7SL7 - chains A and H of the 10 polymer chains in the assembly; structure by electron microscopy, 3.10 A resolution.

Chain A:
Protein: Insulin receptor
From: Mus musculus
Notes: EC 2.7.10.1
Reference sequence: P15208 (INSR_MOUSE); residues -26 to 1345 here correspond to UniProt positions 1-1372 (UniProt number = residue number + 27)
Amino-acid sequence (1372 residues; numbered -26 to 1345; the number before each row is that of its first residue; numbers below 1 keep their minus sign (Met-26 is residue -26)):
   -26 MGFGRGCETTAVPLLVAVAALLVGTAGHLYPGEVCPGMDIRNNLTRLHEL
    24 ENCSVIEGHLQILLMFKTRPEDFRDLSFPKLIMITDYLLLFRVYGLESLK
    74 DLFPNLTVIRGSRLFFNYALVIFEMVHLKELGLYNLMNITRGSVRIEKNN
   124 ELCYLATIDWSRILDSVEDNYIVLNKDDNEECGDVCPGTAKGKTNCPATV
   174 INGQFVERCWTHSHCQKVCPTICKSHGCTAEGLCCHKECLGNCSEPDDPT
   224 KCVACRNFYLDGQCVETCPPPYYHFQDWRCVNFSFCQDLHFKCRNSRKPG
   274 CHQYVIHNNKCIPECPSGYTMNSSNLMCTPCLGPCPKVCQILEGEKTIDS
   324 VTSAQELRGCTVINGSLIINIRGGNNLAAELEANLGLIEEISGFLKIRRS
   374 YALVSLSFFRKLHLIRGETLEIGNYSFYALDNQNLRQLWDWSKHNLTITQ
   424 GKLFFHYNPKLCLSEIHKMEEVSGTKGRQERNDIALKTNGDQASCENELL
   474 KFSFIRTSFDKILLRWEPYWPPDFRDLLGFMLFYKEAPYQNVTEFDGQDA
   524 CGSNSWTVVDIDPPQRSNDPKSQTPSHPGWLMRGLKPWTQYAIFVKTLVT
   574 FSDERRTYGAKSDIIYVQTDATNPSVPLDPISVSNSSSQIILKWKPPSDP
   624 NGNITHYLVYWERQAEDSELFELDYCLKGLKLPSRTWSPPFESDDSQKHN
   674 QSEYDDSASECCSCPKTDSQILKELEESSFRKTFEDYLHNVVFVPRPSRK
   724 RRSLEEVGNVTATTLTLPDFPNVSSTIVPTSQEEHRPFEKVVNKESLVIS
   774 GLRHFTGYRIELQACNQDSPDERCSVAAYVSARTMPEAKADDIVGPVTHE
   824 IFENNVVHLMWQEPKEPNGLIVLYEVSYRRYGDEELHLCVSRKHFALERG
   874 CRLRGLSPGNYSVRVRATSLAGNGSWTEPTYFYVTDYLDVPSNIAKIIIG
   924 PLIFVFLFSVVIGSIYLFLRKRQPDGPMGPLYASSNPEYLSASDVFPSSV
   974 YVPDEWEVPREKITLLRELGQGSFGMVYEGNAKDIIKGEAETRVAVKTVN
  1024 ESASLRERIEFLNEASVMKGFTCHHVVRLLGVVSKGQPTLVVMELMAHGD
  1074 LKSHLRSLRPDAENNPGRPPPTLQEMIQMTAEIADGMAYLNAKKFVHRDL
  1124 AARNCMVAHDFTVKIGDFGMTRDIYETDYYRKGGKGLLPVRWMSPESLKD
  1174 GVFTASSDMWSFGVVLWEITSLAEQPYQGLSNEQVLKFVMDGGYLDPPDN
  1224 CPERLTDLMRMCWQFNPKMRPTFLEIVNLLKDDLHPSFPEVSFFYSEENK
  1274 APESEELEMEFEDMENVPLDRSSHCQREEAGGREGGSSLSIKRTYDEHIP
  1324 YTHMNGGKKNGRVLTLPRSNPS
Disordered / not traced: -26 to 0, 163-167, 271-273, 519-527, 540-548, 659-686, 721-757, 911-1345
Disulfides: Cys8-Cys26, Cys126-Cys155, Cys159-Cys182, Cys169-Cys188, Cys192-Cys201, Cys196-Cys207, Cys208-Cys216, Cys212-Cys225, Cys228-Cys237, Cys241-Cys253, Cys259-Cys284, Cys266-Cys274, Cys288-Cys301, Cys312-Cys333, Cys435-Cys468, Cys649-Cys862, Cys788-Cys797
Swiss-Prot annotation at these positions:
  - region: Glu708 to Phe716 (Insulin-binding), Asn959 to Tyr962 (Important for interaction with IRS1, SHC1 and STAT5B), Tyr1324 to Met1327 (PIK3R1 binding)
  - active site: Asp1122 (Proton donor/acceptor)
  - binding site (ATP): Ser996, Lys1020, Glu1067 to Asp1073, Arg1126, Asn1127, Asp1140
  - site: Phe39 (Insulin-binding)
  - modified residue: Ser373 (Phosphoserine), Tyr374 (Phosphotyrosine), Ser380 (Phosphoserine), Tyr962 (Phosphotyrosine), Cys1046 (S-nitrosocysteine), Tyr1148 (Phosphotyrosine), Tyr1152 (Phosphotyrosine), Tyr1153 (Phosphotyrosine), Tyr1318 (Phosphotyrosine), Tyr1324 (Phosphotyrosine)
  - glycosylation (N-linked (GlcNAc...) asparagine): Asn16, Asn25, Asn78, Asn111, Asn215, Asn255, Asn295, Asn337, Asn397, Asn418, Asn514, Asn608, Asn626, Asn673, Asn732, Asn745, Asn883, Asn896
  - cross-link: Lys1042 (Glycyl lysine isopeptide (Lys-Gly) (interchain with G-Cter in ubiquitin))

Chain H:
Protein: Insulin B chain
From: Homo sapiens
Reference sequence: P01308 (INS_HUMAN); residues 1-30 here correspond to UniProt positions 25-54 (UniProt number = residue number + 24)
Amino-acid sequence (30 residues; each row starts with the number of its first residue):
     1 FVNQHLCGSHLVEALYLVCGERGFFYTPKT
Disordered / not traced: 1, 29-30

Interface between chain A and chain H:
Residue-residue contacts (16; chain A residue first):
  Pro495(A) - His5(H)
  Pro495(A) - Cys7(H)
  Asp496(A) - Cys7(H)  hydrogen bond
  Phe497(A) - Cys7(H)
  Phe497(A) - Ser9(H)
  Phe497(A) - His10(H)
  Arg498(A) - Cys7(H)
  Arg498(A) - Gly8(H)
  Arg539(A) - His10(H)  hydrogen bond
  Glu708(A) - Gly8(H)
  His712(A) - Gly8(H)  hydrogen bond (side chain-backbone)
  His712(A) - Val12(H)
  Phe716(A) - Phe24(H)  hydrophobic
  Val717(A) - Phe25(H)
  Val717(A) - Tyr26(H)  hydrophobic
  Arg719(A) - Phe25(H)
Other interface residues (no listed pair), chain A (11 interface residues in all): Val715
Other interface residues (no listed pair), chain H (10 interface residues in all): Thr27

In short:
11 residues of chain A face 10 of chain H across their interface, with 3 hydrogen bonds. Polar contacts
include Asp496(A)-Cys7(H), Arg539(A)-His10(H) and His712(A)-Gly8(H). Curated annotation (UniProt) lists
active-site residue Asp1122(A) and 12 ATP-binding residues on chain A.
Here chain A is Insulin receptor (Mus musculus) and chain H is Insulin B chain (Homo sapiens). Entry 7SL7
(Full-length insulin receptor bound with both site 1 binding deficient mutant insulin (A-V3E) and site 2 ...)
was determined by electron microscopy (same publication as 7SL1, 7SL2, 7SL3, 7SL4, 7SL6, 7STH and 3 further
entries).
